PDB entry 6BYY | X-ray diffraction, 2.30 A resolution | chains B and L of the 4 polymer chains in the assembly

== Chain B ==
Name: MEF2 chimera
From: Homo sapiens
UniProt: chimeric construct of Q02078, Q02080: residues 1-64 from Q02078 (MEF2A_HUMAN) positions 1-64 (same numbers); residues 65-91 from Q02080 positions 65-91 (same numbers); residues 92-95 from Q02078 (MEF2A_HUMAN) positions 92-95 (same numbers)
Chain sequence (95 residues; numbered 1 to 95; the number before each row is that of its first residue):
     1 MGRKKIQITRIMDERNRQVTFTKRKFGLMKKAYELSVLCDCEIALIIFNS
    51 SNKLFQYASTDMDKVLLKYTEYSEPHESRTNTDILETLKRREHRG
Not modelled in the structure: 1, 93-95
Ligand contacts: 1PG (2-(2-{2-[2-(2-methoxy-ethoxy)-ethoxy]-ethoxy}-ethoxy)-ethanol): Phe21, Thr22, Lys25, Lys53, Phe55
Curated features (UniProtKB/Swiss-Prot):
  - DNA-binding region: Ala58 to Lys64 (Mef2-type)
  - modified residue: Ser59 (Phosphoserine)

== Chain L ==
Molecule: 15-nt DNA strand
Sequence (15 nucleotides; row label = number of the first residue in the row):
     1 TTCTTATAAATAGTT
Not modelled in the structure: 1

== Chain B / chain L interface ==
Contacting residue pairs (10):
  Gly2(B) - DT7(L)  hydrogen bond to the base
  Gly2(B) - DA8(L)  hydrogen bond to the sugar
  Arg3(B) - DT5(L)  hydrogen bond to the base
  Arg3(B) - DA6(L)  hydrogen bond to the sugar
  Arg3(B) - DT7(L)  sugar contact
  Lys4(B) - DA8(L)  sugar contact
  Lys5(B) - DA8(L)  sugar contact
  Lys5(B) - DA9(L)  salt bridge to the phosphate
  Lys31(B) - DA10(L)  hydrogen bond to the phosphate
  Lys31(B) - DT11(L)  salt bridge to the phosphate
Interface residues without a listed pair, chain B (6 interface residues in all): Arg91

== Summary ==
Chain B and chain L form an interface of 6 and 7 residues respectively; the contacts include 5 hydrogen bonds
and 2 salt bridges. Polar contacts include Gly2(B)-DT7(L), Arg3(B)-DT5(L) and Gly2(B)-DA8(L). Bound to chain
B: compound 1PG. UniProt lists a DNA-binding region on chain B.
Chain B is MEF2 chimera (Homo sapiens) and chain L is a 15-nt DNA strand; the structure, MEF2 CHIMERA/DNA
Complex, was determined by X-ray diffraction (same publication as 6BZ1).
